Entry 7L4Y (X-ray diffraction, 1.79 A resolution); this record covers chains B and E of the 3 polymer chains in the assembly.

Chain B:
Protein: YTH domain-containing protein 1
Organism: Homo sapiens
UniProtKB: Q96MU7 (YTDC1_HUMAN); residues 345-509 here = UniProt positions 345-509
Sequence (166 residues; each row starts with the number of its first residue):
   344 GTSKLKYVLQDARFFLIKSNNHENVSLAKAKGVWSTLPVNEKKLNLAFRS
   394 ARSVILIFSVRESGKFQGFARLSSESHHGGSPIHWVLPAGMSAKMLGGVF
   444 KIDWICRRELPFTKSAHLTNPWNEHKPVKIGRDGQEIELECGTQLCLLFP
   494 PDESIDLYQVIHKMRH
Unresolved in the structure: 344, 509
Differences from the reference sequence: expression tag (344)
Curated features (UniProtKB/Swiss-Prot):
  - binding site (RNA): Lys361 to Asn363, Trp377, Ser378, Trp428, Asp476
  - modified residue (Phosphoserine): Ser424, Ser435
  - mutagenesis: Lys361 (K361L: Does not affect ability to influence alternative splice site selection), Ser362 (S362A: Does not affect ability to influence alternative splice site selection), Asn367 (N367D: Abolished binding to N6-methyladenosine (m6A)-containing RNAs), Trp377 (W377A: Abolishes binding to N6-methyladenosine (m6A)-containing RNAs. Abolishes binding to m6A-containing mRNAs; when associated with A-428 ...), Leu380 (L380T: Reduced binding to N6-methyladenosine (m6A)-containing RNAs), Leu387 (L387E: Does not affect ability to influence alternative splice site selection), Leu399 (L399E: Does not affect ability to influence alternative splice site selection), Phe401 (F401D: Does not affect ability to influence alternative splice site selection), Ser402 (S402A: Does not affect ability to influence alternative splice site selection), Phe409 (F409D: Abolishes RNA-binding and ability to influence alternative splice site selection), Gly411 (G411I: Abolishes RNA-binding and ability to influence alternative splice site selection), Trp428 (W428A: Abolishes binding to N6-methyladenosine (m6A)-containing RNAs. Abolishes binding to m6A-containing mRNAs; when associated with A-377 ...), 5 further mutagenesis entries in UniProt
From the paper describing this entry:
  - binding site for ssDNA 13mer (chain E): Arg475
  - binding site for ssDNA 13mer: Ser435

Chain E:
Molecule: ssDNA 13mer
Sequence (13 nucleotides; row label = number of the first residue in the row):
     1 CAGCTGXGTCGAC
Modified residues: 6MA (N6-methyl-deoxy-adenosine-5'-monophosphate) at position 7

Chain B / chain E interface:
Residue-residue contacts (27; chain B residue first):
  Lys361(B) - 6MA_7(E)  sugar contact
  Lys361(B) - DG8(E)  hydrogen bond to the phosphate
  Lys361(B) - DT9(E)  salt bridge to the phosphate
  Ser362(B) - 6MA_7(E)  base contact
  Asn363(B) - 6MA_7(E)  base contact
  Asn367(B) - 6MA_7(E)  base contact
  Trp377(B) - 6MA_7(E)  base contact
  Ser378(B) - 6MA_7(E)  base contact
  Leu380(B) - DG6(E)  base contact
  Pro381(B) - DG6(E)  base contact
  Val382(B) - DT5(E)  base contact
  Val382(B) - DG6(E)  hydrogen bond to the base
  Arg404(B) - DT9(E)  phosphate contact
  Glu405(B) - DT9(E)  hydrogen bond to the phosphate
  Trp428(B) - 6MA_7(E)  base contact
  Pro431(B) - 6MA_7(E)  base contact
  Met438(B) - DG6(E)  base contact
  Leu439(B) - 6MA_7(E)  base contact
  Lys472(B) - DT9(E)  phosphate contact
  Lys472(B) - DC10(E)  salt bridge to the phosphate
  Ile473(B) - DT9(E)  sugar contact
  Gly474(B) - DG8(E)  sugar contact
  Arg475(B) - DG6(E)  salt bridge to the phosphate
  Arg475(B) - 6MA_7(E)  salt bridge to the phosphate
  Arg475(B) - DG8(E)  salt bridge to the phosphate
  Asp476(B) - 6MA_7(E)  sugar contact
  Asp476(B) - DG8(E)  hydrogen bond to the phosphate
Interface residues without a listed pair, chain B (25 interface residues in all): Asn364, Thr379, Val403, Met434, Phe455

In short:
The interface between chain B and chain E involves 25 residues on one side and 6 on the other, with 4 hydrogen
bonds and 5 salt bridges. Polar pairs include Val382(B)-DG6(E), Lys361(B)-DG8(E) and Glu405(B)-DT9(E). From
the paper: a binding site for ssDNA 13mer (chain E) at Arg475(B); a binding site for ssDNA 13mer at Ser435(B).
Here chain B is YTH domain-containing protein 1 (Homo sapiens) and chain E is ssDNA 13mer. Entry 7L4Y (YTH
Domain of Human YTHDC1 with dsDNA Comprising Single N6mA joined by Two Six-bp DNA Duplexes ...) was determined
by X-ray diffraction (same publication as 7L4X).
